Entry 9D5J (X-ray diffraction, 2.80 A resolution); this record covers chains B and C of the 4 polymer chains in the assembly.

Chain B:
Name: Isoform 4 of Double-stranded RNA-specific editase 1
From: Homo sapiens
Notes: EC 3.5.4.37
UniProtKB: P78563 (RED1_HUMAN), isoform P78563-4; residues 215-701 here correspond to UniProt positions 243-729 (UniProt number = residue number + 28)
Chain sequence (487 residues; each row starts with the number of its first residue):
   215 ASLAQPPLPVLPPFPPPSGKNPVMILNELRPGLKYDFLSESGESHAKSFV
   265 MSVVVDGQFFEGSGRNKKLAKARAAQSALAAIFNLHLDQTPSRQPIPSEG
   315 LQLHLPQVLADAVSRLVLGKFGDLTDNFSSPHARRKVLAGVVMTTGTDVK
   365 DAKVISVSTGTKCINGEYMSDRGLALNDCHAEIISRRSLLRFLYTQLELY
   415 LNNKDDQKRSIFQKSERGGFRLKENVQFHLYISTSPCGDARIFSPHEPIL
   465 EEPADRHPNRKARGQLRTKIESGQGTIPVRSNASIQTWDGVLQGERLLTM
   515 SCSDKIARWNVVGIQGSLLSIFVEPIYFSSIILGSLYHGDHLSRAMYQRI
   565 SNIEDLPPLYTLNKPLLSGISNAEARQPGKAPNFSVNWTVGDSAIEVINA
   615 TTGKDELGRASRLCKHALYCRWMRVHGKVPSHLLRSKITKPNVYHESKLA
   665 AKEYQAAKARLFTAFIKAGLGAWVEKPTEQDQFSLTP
Disordered / not traced: 215-234, 464-475, 701
Sequence notes: engineered mutation Gln-488 (Glu516 in P78563)
Ion coordination: Zn2+: His-394, Cys-451, Cys-516
Residues lining bound ligands: inositol hexakisphosphate (IHP): Asn-391, Asp-392, Ile-397, Arg-400, Arg-401, Thr-513, Lys-519, Arg-522, Gly-530, Ser-531, Lys-629, Tyr-658, Lys-662, Tyr-668, Gln-669, Lys-672, Trp-687, Val-688, Glu-689, Lys-690, Gln-694, Asp-695

Chain C:
Molecule: RNA Top Strand Containing 8-azanebularine (8AZ)
Sequence (32 nucleotides; each row starts with the number of its first residue):
     1 GCUCGCGAUGCGXGAGGGCUCUGAUAGCUACG
Modified positions: 8AZ (8-aza-nebularine-5'-monophosphate) at position 13
Ion coordination: Zn2+: 8AZ_13 (shared with 3 residues of chain A)

How chain B and chain C interact:
Pairs across the interface (12; chain B residue first):
  Met-238(B) with A26(C), base contact; G27(C), sugar contact
  Ser-258(B) with G16(C), hydrogen bond to the sugar
  His-259(B) with A15(C), hydrogen bond to the sugar; G16(C), hydrogen bond to the sugar
  Phe-263(B) with G17(C), phosphate contact
  Arg-279(B) with G16(C), hydrogen bond to the phosphate; G17(C), salt bridge to the phosphate
  Asn-280(B) with G17(C), hydrogen bond to the phosphate; G18(C), phosphate contact
  Lys-281(B) with G18(C), hydrogen bond to the phosphate; C19(C), salt bridge to the phosphate
Other interface residues (no listed pair), chain B (10 interface residues in all): Glu-242, Glu-257, Lys-261
Other interface residues (no listed pair), chain C (8 interface residues in all): G14

Overview:
10 residues of chain B face 8 of chain C across their interface; the contacts include 6 hydrogen bonds and 2
salt bridges. Polar pairs include Ser-258(B)/G16(C), His-259(B)/A15(C) and His-259(B)/G16(C). Chain B binds
inositol hexakisphosphate. His-394(B), Cys-451(B) and Cys-516(B) form the Zn2+ site.
Chain B is Isoform 4 of Double-stranded RNA-specific editase 1 (Homo sapiens) and chain C is RNA Top Strand
Containing 8-azanebularine (8AZ); the structure, Human Adenosine Deaminase Acting on dsRNA (ADAR2-RD) bound to
dsRNA containing deoxyinosine at the -1 position ..., was determined by X-ray diffraction, deposited together
with 9D5K.
